PDB entry 9FM2 | electron microscopy, 3.60 A resolution | chains A and B of the 5 polymer chains in the assembly

== Chain A ==
Name: Single-domain antibody hVHH-525
Organism: Lama glama
Notes: antibody fragment or engineered binder
Amino-acid sequence (120 residues; numbered 1 to 113 plus 7 insertion-coded residues; the number before each row is that of its first residue; a row labelled like 82A-82C holds insertion residues (82A, then the next letters in order)):
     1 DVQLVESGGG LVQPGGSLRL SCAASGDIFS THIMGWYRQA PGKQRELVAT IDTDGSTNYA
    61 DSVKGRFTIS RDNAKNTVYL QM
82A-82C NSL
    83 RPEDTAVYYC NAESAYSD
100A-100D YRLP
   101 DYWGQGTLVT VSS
Disordered / not traced: 9-17, 40-43, 108-113
Cystine bridges: Cys22-Cys92

== Chain B ==
Name: Neuraminidase
Organism: Influenza B virus
Notes: EC 3.2.1.18
UniProt: A0A5J6DRQ4 (A0A5J6DRQ4_9INFB); residue numbers follow UniProt; this construct covers 70-466
Amino-acid sequence (485 residues; each row starts with the number of its first residue; numbers below 1 keep their minus sign (Met-18 is residue -18)):
   -18 MPMGSLQPLA TLYLLGMLVA SVLSAWSHPQ FEKGSGIINE TADDIVYRLT VIIDDRYESL
    42 KNLITLRADR LEMIINDNVS TILASIGSGV TLLLPEPEWT YPRLSCPGST FQKALLISPH
   102 RFGETKGNSA PLIIREPFVA CGPNECKHFA LTHYAAQPGG YYNGTRGDRN KLRHLISVKL
   162 GKIPTVENSI FHMAAWSGSA CHDGKEWTYI GVDGPDNNAL LKVKYGEAYT DTYHSYANNI
   222 LRTQESACNC IGGNCYLMIT DGSASGVSEC RFLKIREGRI IKEIFPTGRV KHTEECTCGF
   282 ASNKTIECAC RDNRYTAKRP FVKLNVETDT AEIRLMCTDT YLDTPRPNDG SITGPCESDG
   342 DKGSGGIKGG FVHQRMKSKI GRWYSRTMSK TERMGMGLYV KYGGDPWADS DALTFSGVMV
   402 SMKEPGWYSF GFEIKDKKCD VPCIGIEMVH DGGKETWHSA ATAIYCLMGS GQLLWDTVTG
   462 VDMAL
Disordered / not traced: -18 to 78, 104-110, 135-149, 432-438, 456-466
Differences from the reference sequence: initiating methionine (-18); expression tag (-17 to 69)
Cystine bridges: Cys87-Cys420, Cys122-Cys127, Cys182-Cys229, Cys231-Cys236, Cys277-Cys291, Cys279-Cys289, Cys318-Cys337, Cys424-Cys447
Glycans and other covalent adducts: N-acetylglucosamine (NAG) linked to Asn284

== Interface between chain A and chain B ==
Contacting residue pairs (24; chain A residue first):
  Asp27(A) - Ser345(B)  hydrogen bond (backbone-side chain)
  Ser30(A) - Ser345(B)
  Thr31(A) - Ser345(B)
  Asp52(A) - Glu373(B)
  Thr53(A) - Thr372(B)  hydrogen bond (backbone-side chain)
  Thr53(A) - Glu373(B)
  Asp54(A) - Thr372(B)
  Asp54(A) - Glu373(B)
  Tyr98(A) - Arg374(B)
  Tyr98(A) - Trp408(B)  hydrophobic
  Asp100(A) - Arg116(B)  salt bridge
  Asp100(A) - Arg292(B)
  Asp100(A) - Arg374(B)  salt bridge
  Asp100(A) - Trp408(B)
  Asp100(A) - Tyr409(B)
  Tyr100A(A) - Arg292(B)
  Tyr100A(A) - Thr325(B)  hydrogen bond (side chain-backbone)
  Tyr100A(A) - Pro326(B)
  Tyr100A(A) - Gly346(B)
  Tyr100A(A) - Gly347(B)  hydrogen bond (side chain-backbone)
  Tyr100A(A) - Arg374(B)  hydrogen bond
  Arg100B(A) - Arg223(B)
  Arg100B(A) - Ala245(B)
  Arg100B(A) - Glu275(B)  salt bridge
Other interface residues (no listed pair), chain A (12 interface residues in all): Ile33, Leu100C
Other interface residues (no listed pair), chain B (20 interface residues in all): Ile221, Ser246, Asn294, Lys343, Met375

== Overview ==
The interface between chain A and chain B involves 12 residues on one side and 20 on the other, with 5
hydrogen bonds and 3 salt bridges. Polar pairs include Asp100(A)-Arg116(B), Arg100B(A)-Glu275(B) and
Asp100(A)-Arg374(B). Covalently linked N-acetylglucosamine: at Asn284(B).
Chain A is Single-domain antibody hVHH-525 (Lama glama) and chain B is Neuraminidase (Influenza B virus); the
structure, Cryo-EM structure of Influenza B/Washington/02/2019 virus neuraminidase in complex with
single-domain antibody hVHH-525, was determined by electron microscopy (same publication as 9FM1).
